PDB entry 2BST | X-ray diffraction, 2.10 A resolution | chains A and C of the 3 polymer chains in the assembly

== Chain A ==
Name: HLA class I histocompatibility antigen, B-27 alpha chain precursor
From: Homo sapiens
UniProt: P03989 (1B27_HUMAN); residues 1-276 here correspond to UniProt positions 25-300 (UniProt number = residue number + 24)
Chain sequence (276 residues; numbered 1 to 276; the number before each row is that of its first residue):
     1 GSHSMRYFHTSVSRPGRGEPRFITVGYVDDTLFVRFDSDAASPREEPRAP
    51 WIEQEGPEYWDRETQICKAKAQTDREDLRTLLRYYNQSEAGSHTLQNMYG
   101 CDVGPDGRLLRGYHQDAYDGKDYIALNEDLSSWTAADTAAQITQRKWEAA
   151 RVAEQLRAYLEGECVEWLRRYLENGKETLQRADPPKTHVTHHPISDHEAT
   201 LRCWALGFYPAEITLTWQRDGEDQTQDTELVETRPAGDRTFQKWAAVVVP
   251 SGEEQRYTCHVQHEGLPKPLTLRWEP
Disulfides: Cys101-Cys164, Cys203-Cys259

== Chain C ==
Name: Influenza nucleoprotein
UniProt: Q8B2U6 (Q8B2U6_9INFA); residues 1-9 here correspond to UniProt positions 15-23 (UniProt number = residue number + 14)
Chain sequence (9 residues; row label = number of the first residue in the row):
     1 SRYWAIRTR

== Chain A / chain C interface ==
Pairs across the interface (42; chain A residue first):
  Tyr7(A) - Ser1(C)  hydrogen bond (side chain-backbone)
  Tyr7(A) - Arg2(C)  hydrogen bond (side chain-backbone)
  His9(A) - Arg2(C)  hydrogen bond
  Thr24(A) - Arg2(C)  hydrogen bond
  Glu45(A) - Arg2(C)  salt bridge
  Arg62(A) - Ser1(C)  hydrogen bond
  Arg62(A) - Arg2(C)  hydrogen bond (side chain-backbone)
  Arg62(A) - Trp4(C)
  Glu63(A) - Ser1(C)
  Glu63(A) - Arg2(C)  salt bridge
  Ile66(A) - Arg2(C)
  Ile66(A) - Tyr3(C)
  Ile66(A) - Trp4(C)  hydrophobic
  Cys67(A) - Arg2(C)  hydrogen bond
  Lys70(A) - Tyr3(C)
  Thr73(A) - Ile6(C)
  Thr73(A) - Arg7(C)
  Asp74(A) - Arg9(C)  salt bridge
  Glu76(A) - Thr8(C)
  Asp77(A) - Thr8(C)
  Asp77(A) - Arg9(C)  salt bridge
  Tyr84(A) - Arg9(C)  hydrogen bond (side chain-backbone)
  Leu95(A) - Arg9(C)
  Tyr99(A) - Arg2(C)
  Tyr99(A) - Tyr3(C)  hydrogen bond (side chain-backbone)
  Asp116(A) - Arg9(C)  salt bridge
  Thr143(A) - Arg9(C)  hydrogen bond (side chain-backbone)
  Lys146(A) - Arg9(C)  hydrogen bond (side chain-backbone)
  Trp147(A) - Arg7(C)
  Trp147(A) - Thr8(C)  hydrogen bond (side chain-backbone)
  Trp147(A) - Arg9(C)
  Val152(A) - Arg7(C)
  Gln155(A) - Tyr3(C)
  Gln155(A) - Ala5(C)
  Leu156(A) - Tyr3(C)  hydrophobic
  Tyr159(A) - Ser1(C)  hydrogen bond (side chain-backbone)
  Tyr159(A) - Arg2(C)
  Tyr159(A) - Tyr3(C)  hydrophobic
  Tyr159(A) - Trp4(C)  hydrophobic
  Glu163(A) - Trp4(C)
  Trp167(A) - Ser1(C)
  Tyr171(A) - Ser1(C)  hydrogen bond (side chain-backbone)
Also at the interface, not in a pair above, chain A (36 interface residues in all): Met5, Val25, Val34, Tyr59, Ala69, Thr80, Leu81, Asn97, Tyr123

== Summary ==
36 residues of chain A face 9 of chain C across their interface; the contacts include 14 hydrogen bonds and 5
salt bridges. Among the polar pairs are Glu45(A)-Arg2(C), Glu63(A)-Arg2(C) and Asp74(A)-Arg9(C).
Chain A is HLA class I histocompatibility antigen, B-27 alpha chain precursor (Homo sapiens) and chain C is
Influenza nucleoprotein; the structure, Crystal structures and KIR3DL1 recognition of three immunodominant
viral peptides complexed to HLA-B2705, was determined by X-ray diffraction, deposited together with 2BSR and
2BSS.
